Entry 6C05 (electron microscopy, 5.15 A resolution (low resolution: residue-level contacts below are approximate; hydrogen-bond / salt-bridge calls are withheld)); this record covers chains D and J of the 7 polymer chains in the assembly.

[Chain D]
Name: DNA-directed RNA polymerase subunit beta'
From: Mycobacterium tuberculosis
Notes: EC 2.7.7.6
UniProtKB: A0A045J9E2 (A0A045J9E2_MYCTX); residues 1-1316 here = UniProt positions 1-1316
Amino-acid sequence (1324 residues; numbered 1 to 1324; the number before each row is that of its first residue):
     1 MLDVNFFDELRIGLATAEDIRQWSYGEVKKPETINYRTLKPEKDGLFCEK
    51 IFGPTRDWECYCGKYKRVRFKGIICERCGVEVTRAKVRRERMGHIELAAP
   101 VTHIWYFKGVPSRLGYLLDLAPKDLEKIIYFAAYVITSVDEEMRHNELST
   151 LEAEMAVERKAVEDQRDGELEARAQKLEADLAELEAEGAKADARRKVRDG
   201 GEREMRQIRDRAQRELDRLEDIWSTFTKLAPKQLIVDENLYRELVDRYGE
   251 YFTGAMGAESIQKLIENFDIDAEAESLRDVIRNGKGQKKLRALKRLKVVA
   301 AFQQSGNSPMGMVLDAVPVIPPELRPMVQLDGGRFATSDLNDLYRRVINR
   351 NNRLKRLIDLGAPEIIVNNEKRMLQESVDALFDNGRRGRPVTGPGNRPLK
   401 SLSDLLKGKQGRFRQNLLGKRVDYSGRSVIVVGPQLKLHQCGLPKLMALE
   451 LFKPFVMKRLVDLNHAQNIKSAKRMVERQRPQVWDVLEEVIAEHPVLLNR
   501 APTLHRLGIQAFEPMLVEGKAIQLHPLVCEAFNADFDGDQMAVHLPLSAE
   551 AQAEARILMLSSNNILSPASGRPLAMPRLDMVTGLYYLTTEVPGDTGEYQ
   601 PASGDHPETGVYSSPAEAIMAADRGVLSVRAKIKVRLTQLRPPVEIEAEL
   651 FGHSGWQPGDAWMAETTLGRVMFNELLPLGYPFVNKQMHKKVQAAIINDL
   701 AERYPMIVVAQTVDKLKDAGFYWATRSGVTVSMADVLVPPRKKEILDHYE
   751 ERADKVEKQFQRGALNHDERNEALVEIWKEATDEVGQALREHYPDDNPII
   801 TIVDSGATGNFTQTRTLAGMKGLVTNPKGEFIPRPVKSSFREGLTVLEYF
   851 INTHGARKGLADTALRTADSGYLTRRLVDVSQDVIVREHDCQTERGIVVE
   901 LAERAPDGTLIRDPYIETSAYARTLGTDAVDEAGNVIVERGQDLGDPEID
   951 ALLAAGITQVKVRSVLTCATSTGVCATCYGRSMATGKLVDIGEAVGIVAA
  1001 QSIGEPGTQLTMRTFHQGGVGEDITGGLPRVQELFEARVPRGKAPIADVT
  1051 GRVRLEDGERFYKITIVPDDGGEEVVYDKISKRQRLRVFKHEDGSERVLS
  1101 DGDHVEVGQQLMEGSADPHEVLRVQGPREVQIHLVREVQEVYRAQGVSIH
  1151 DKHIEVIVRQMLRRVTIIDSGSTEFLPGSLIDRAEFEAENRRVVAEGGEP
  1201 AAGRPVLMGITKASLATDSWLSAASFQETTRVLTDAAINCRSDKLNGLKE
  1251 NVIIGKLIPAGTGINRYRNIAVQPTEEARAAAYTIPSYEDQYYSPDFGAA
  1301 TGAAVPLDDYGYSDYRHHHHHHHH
Disordered / not traced: 1-3, 1013-1023, 1091-1095, 1283-1324
Construct notes: expression tag (1317-1324)
Bound ions: Zn2+ site 1: Cys60, Cys62, Cys75, Cys78; Mg2+: Asp535, Asp537, Asp539; Zn2+ site 2: Cys891, Cys968, Cys975, Cys978

[Chain J]
Name: RNA polymerase-binding protein RbpA
From: Mycobacterium tuberculosis
UniProtKB: A0A045IP01 (A0A045IP01_MYCTX); residue numbers follow UniProt; this construct covers 1-111
Amino-acid sequence (111 residues; numbered 1 to 111; the number before each row is that of its first residue):
     1 MADRVLRGSRLGAVSYETDRNHDLAPRQIARYRTDNGEEFEVPFADDAEI
    51 PGTWLCRNGMEGTLIEGDLPEPKKVKPPRTHWDMLLERRSIEELEELLKE
   101 RLELIRSRRRG
Disordered / not traced: 1, 109-111

[How chain D and chain J interact]
Pairs across the interface - 44 pairs, chain D then chain J:
  Gln22(D) - Arg57(J)
  Ser24(D) - Arg57(J)
  Tyr25(D) - Arg57(J)
  Gly26(D) - Arg57(J)
  Leu39(D) - Leu11(J)
  Lys50(D) - Leu55(J)
  Thr55(D) - Arg10(J)
  Thr55(D) - Leu11(J)
  Thr55(D) - Gly12(J)
  Thr55(D) - Ala13(J)
  Arg56(D) - Gly12(J)
  Arg56(D) - Ala13(J)
  Asp57(D) - Ala13(J)
  Asp57(D) - Val14(J)
  Asp57(D) - Ser15(J)
  Trp58(D) - Ser15(J)
  Trp58(D) - Glu17(J)
  Arg67(D) - Glu17(J)
  Val68(D) - Glu17(J)
  Val68(D) - Arg20(J)
  Arg69(D) - Arg20(J)
  Arg69(D) - Asp23(J)
  Arg69(D) - Leu24(J)
  Arg69(D) - Ala25(J)
  Phe70(D) - Ala25(J)
  Lys71(D) - Arg20(J)
  Lys71(D) - Leu24(J)
  Gly72(D) - Arg27(J)
  Ile73(D) - Arg27(J)
  Ile73(D) - Ala45(J)
  Ile74(D) - Val42(J)
  Ile74(D) - Pro43(J)
  Glu76(D) - Phe44(J)
  Glu76(D) - Ala48(J)
  Glu76(D) - Glu49(J)
  Glu76(D) - Trp54(J)
  Gly79(D) - Trp54(J)
  His94(D) - Asn58(J)
  Val328(D) - Ser9(J)
  Gln329(D) - Gly8(J)
  Gln329(D) - Ser9(J)
  Leu330(D) - Leu6(J)
  Leu330(D) - Gly8(J)
  Asp331(D) - Arg7(J)
Also at the interface, not in a pair above, chain D (32 interface residues in all): Arg21, Trp23, Glu27, Ile34, Lys66, Arg84, Met327
Also at the interface, not in a pair above, chain J (30 interface residues in all): Thr18, Asp19, Asn21, Gly59

[In short]
32 residues of chain D face 30 of chain J across their interface. The Zn2+ site 1 is built by Cys60(D),
Cys62(D), Cys75(D) and Cys78(D). Asp535(D), Asp537(D) and Asp539(D) coordinate Mg2+.
Chain D is DNA-directed RNA polymerase subunit beta' and chain J is RNA polymerase-binding protein RbpA, both
from Mycobacterium tuberculosis; the structure, Mycobacterium tuberculosis RNAP Holo/RbpA in relaxed state,
was determined by electron microscopy (same publication as 6BZO, 6C04 and 6C06).
